4Z4C - chains A and D of the 3 polymer chains in the assembly; structure by X-ray diffraction, 2.30 A resolution.

== Chain A ==
Name: Protein argonaute-2
Organism: Homo sapiens
Notes: EC 3.1.26.-
UniProt: Q9UKV8 (AGO2_HUMAN); residues 1-859 here = UniProt positions 1-859
Sequence (859 residues; each row starts with the number of its first residue):
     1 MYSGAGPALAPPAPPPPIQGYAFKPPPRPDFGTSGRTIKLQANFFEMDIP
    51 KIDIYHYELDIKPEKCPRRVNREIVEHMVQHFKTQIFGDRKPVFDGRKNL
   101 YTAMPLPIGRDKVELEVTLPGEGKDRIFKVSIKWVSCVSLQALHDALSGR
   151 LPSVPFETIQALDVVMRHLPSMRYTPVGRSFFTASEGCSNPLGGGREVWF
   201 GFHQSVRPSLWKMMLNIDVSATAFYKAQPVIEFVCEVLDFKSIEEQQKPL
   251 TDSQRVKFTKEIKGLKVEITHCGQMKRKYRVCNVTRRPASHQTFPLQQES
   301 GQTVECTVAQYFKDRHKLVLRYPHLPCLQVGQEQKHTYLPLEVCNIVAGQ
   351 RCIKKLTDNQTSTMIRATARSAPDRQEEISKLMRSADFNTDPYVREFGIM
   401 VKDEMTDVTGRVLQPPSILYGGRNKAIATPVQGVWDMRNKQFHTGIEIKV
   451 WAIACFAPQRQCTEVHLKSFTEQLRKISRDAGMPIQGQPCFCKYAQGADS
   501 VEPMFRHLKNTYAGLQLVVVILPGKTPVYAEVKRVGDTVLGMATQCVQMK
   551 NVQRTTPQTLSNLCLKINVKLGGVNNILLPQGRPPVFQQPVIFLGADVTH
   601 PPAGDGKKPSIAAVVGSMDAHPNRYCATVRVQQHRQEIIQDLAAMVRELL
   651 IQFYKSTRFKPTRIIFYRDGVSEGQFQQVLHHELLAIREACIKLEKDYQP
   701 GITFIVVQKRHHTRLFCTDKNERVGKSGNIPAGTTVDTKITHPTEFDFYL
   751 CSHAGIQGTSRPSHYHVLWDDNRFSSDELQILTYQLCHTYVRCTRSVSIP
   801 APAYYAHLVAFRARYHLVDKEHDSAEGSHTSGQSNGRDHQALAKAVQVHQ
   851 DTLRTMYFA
Not modelled in the structure: 1-21, 121-126, 270-275, 297-305, 822-835
Sequence notes: engineered mutation Asp387 (Ser in Q9UKV8)
Metal / ion sites: Mg2+: Asp597, Val598
Ligand contacts:
  - phenol (IPH), molecule 1: Gly536, Asp537, Gly541, Met542, Ala543, Lys570, Asp851, Thr852, Thr855, Tyr857
  - phenol (IPH), molecule 2: Phe587, Gln589, Pro590, Val591, Asp619, Ala620, Phe653, Phe659
  - phenol (IPH), molecule 3: Leu650, Tyr654, Lys660, Pro661, Leu694, Glu695, Tyr698
  - phenol (IPH), molecule 4: Arg688, Cys691, Ile692, Tyr698, Gln699, Pro700, Ile702, Asp771
Curated features (UniProtKB/Swiss-Prot):
  - region: Tyr311 to His316 (Interaction with guide RNA), Phe587 to Pro590 (Interaction with GW182 family members), Leu650 to Lys660 (Interaction with GW182 family members), Lys709, Arg710 (Interaction with guide RNA), His753 to Arg761 (Interaction with guide RNA), Tyr790 to Arg812 (Interaction with guide RNA)
  - binding site (a divalent metal cation): Asp597, Asp669, His807
  - modified residue: Tyr2 (3'-nitrotyrosine), Pro700 (4-hydroxyproline), Ser824 (Phosphoserine), Ser828 (Phosphoserine), Ser831 (Phosphoserine), Ser834 (Phosphoserine)
  - natural variant: Leu192 (L192P: In LESKRES), Gly201 (G201C: In LESKRES; G201V: In LESKRES), His203 (H203Q: In LESKRES), Thr357 (T357M: In LESKRES), Met364 (M364T: In LESKRES), Ala367 (A367P: In LESKRES), Gly573 (G573S: In LESKRES), Gly733 (G733R: In LESKRES), Cys751 (C751Y: In LESKRES), Ser760 (S760R: In LESKRES)
  - mutagenesis: Leu140 (L140W: No effect), Phe470 (F470V: No effect on miRNA-binding or target mRNA cleavage. Abrogates binding to the 7-methylguanosine cap of mRNA and prevents inhibition of translation. Abolishes interaction with TNRC6C ...), Phe505 (F505V: No effect on miRNA-binding or target mRNA cleavage. Abrogates binding to the 7-methylguanosine cap of mRNA and prevents inhibition of translation and abolishes interaction with TNRC6C ...), Lys533 (K533A: Impairs RNA cleavage), Gln545 (Q545A: Impairs RNA cleavage), Lys570 (K570A: Impairs RNA cleavage), Asp597 (D597A: Abrogates RNA cleavage but does not affect binding to siRNA or translational repression), Gln633 (Q633A: No effect; Q633R: Abrogates RNA cleavage. Binds siRNA), His634 (H634P/A: Abrogates RNA cleavage. Binds siRNA), Asp669 (D669A: Abrogates RNA cleavage but does not affect binding to siRNA), Glu673 (E673A: Impairs RNA cleavage; E673G: No effect on RNA cleavage), Phe676 (F676A/I/M/R/Y: Impairs RNA cleavage; F676V: Abrogates RNA cleavage), 6 further mutagenesis entries in UniProt

== Chain D ==
Molecule: 11-nt RNA strand
Sequence (11 nucleotides; row label = number of the first residue in the row):
     1 CAAUGUGACAA
Not modelled in the structure: 10-11
Metal / ion sites: Mg2+ near U4 (its only coordinating residue here)

== How chain A and chain D interact ==
Contacting residue pairs - 24 pairs, chain A then chain D:
  Asp358(A) with A3(D), hydrogen bond to the sugar; U4(D), phosphate contact
  Thr361(A) with A3(D), sugar contact; U4(D), sugar contact
  Ser362(A) with U4(D), hydrogen bond to the phosphate; G5(D), hydrogen bond to the phosphate
  Ile365(A) with U4(D), sugar contact; G5(D), sugar contact
  Lys525(A) with A2(D), hydrogen bond to the phosphate; A3(D), salt bridge to the phosphate
  Thr556(A) with C9(D), hydrogen bond to the base
  Pro557(A) with C9(D), base contact
  Gln558(A) with A8(D), hydrogen bond to the sugar; C9(D), hydrogen bond to the base
  Asn562(A) with A8(D), base contact
  Lys726(A) with U6(D), hydrogen bond to the phosphate; G7(D), salt bridge to the phosphate
  Ile756(A) with U6(D), base contact; G7(D), sugar contact
  Gln757(A) with G5(D), base contact; U6(D), sugar contact
  Phe811(A) with C1(D), stacking on the base
  Tyr815(A) with C1(D), phosphate contact; A2(D), hydrogen bond to the phosphate
Also at the interface, not in a pair above, chain A (17 interface residues in all): Thr357, Arg438, Thr559

== In short ==
Chain A and chain D form an interface of 17 and 9 residues respectively; the contacts include 9 hydrogen
bonds, 2 salt bridges and 1 aromatic stacking contact. Polar pairs include Thr556(A)-C9(D), Gln558(A)-C9(D)
and Asp358(A)-A3(D). Ligands of chain A: 4 copies of phenol.
Here chain A is Protein argonaute-2 (Homo sapiens) and chain D is an 11-nt RNA strand. Entry 4Z4C (Human
Argonaute2 Bound to t1-C Target RNA) was determined by X-ray diffraction, deposited together with 4Z4D, 4Z4E,
4Z4F, 4Z4G, 4Z4H and 4Z4I.
